PDB entry 5MRF | electron microscopy, 4.97 A resolution (low resolution: residue-level contacts below are approximate; hydrogen-bond / salt-bridge calls are withheld) | chains A and D of the 78 polymer chains in the assembly

Chain A:
Molecule: 21S ribosomal RNA
Source organism: Saccharomyces cerevisiae
Sequence (3296 nucleotides; row label = number of the first residue in the row):
     1 GUAAAAAGUA GAAUAAUAGA UUUGAAAUAU UUAUUAUAUA GAUUUAAAGA GAUAAUCAUG
    61 GAGUAUAAUA AUUAAAUUUA AUAAAUUUAA UAUAACUAUU AAUAGAAUUA GGUUACUAAU
   121 AAAUUAAUAA CAAUUAAUUU UAAAACCUAA AGGUAAACCU UUAUAUUAAU AAUGUUAUUU
   181 UUUAUUAUUU UUAUAAUAAG AAUAAUUAUU AAUAAUAAUA AACUAAGUGA ACUGAAACAU
   241 CUAAGUAACU UAAGGAUAAG AAAUCAACAG AGAUAUUAUG AGUAUUGGUG AGAGAAAAUA
   301 AUAAAGGUCU AAUAAGUAUU AUGUGAAAAA AAUGUAAGAA AAUAGGAUAA CAAAUUCUAA
   361 GACUAAAUAC UAUUAAUAAG UAUAGUAAGU ACCGUAAGGG AAAGUAUGAA AAUGAUUAUU
   421 UUAUAAGCAA UCAUGAAUAU AUUAUAUUAU AUUAAUGAUG UACCUUUUGU AUAAUGGGUC
   481 AGCAAGUAAU UAAUAUUAGU AAAACAAUAA GUUAUAAAUA AAUAGAAUAA UAUAUAUAUA
   541 UAAAAAAAUA UAUUAAAAUA UUUAAUUAAU AUUAAUUGAC CCGAAAGCAA ACGAUCUAAC
   601 UAUGAUAAGA UGGAUAAACG AUCGAACAGG UUGAUGUUGC AAUAUCAUCU GAUUAAUUGU
   661 GGUUAGUAGU GAAAGACAAA UCUGGUUUGC AGAUAGCUGG UUUUCUAUGA AAUAUAUGUA
   721 AGUAUAGCCU UUAUAAAUAA UAAUUAUUAU AUAAUAUUAU AUUAAUAUUA UAUAAAGAAU
   781 GGUACAGCAA UUAAUAUAUA UUAGGGAACU AUUAAAGUUU UAUUAAUAAU AUUAAAUCUC
   841 GAAAUAUUUA AUUAUAUAUA AUAAAGAGUC AGAUUAUGUG CGAUAAGGUA AAUAAUCUAA
   901 AGGGAAACAG CCCAGAUUAA GAUAUAAAGU UCCUAAUAAA UAAUAAGUGA AAUAAAUAUU
   961 AAAAUAUUAU AAUAUAAUCA GUUAAUGGGU UUGACAAUAA CCAUUUUUUA AUGAACAUGU
  1021 AACAAUGCAC UGAUUUAUAA UAAAUAAAAA AAAAUAAUAU UUAAAAUCAA AUAUAUAUAU
  1081 AUUUGUUAAU AGAUAAUAUA CGGAUCUUAA UAAUAAGAAU UAUUUAAUUC CUAAUAUGGA
  1141 AUAUUAUAUU UUUAUAAUAA AAAUAUAAAU ACUGAAUAUC UAAAUAUUAU UAUUACUUUU
  1201 UUUUUAAUAA UAAUAAUAUG GUAAUAGAAC AUUUAAUGAU AAUAUAUAUU AGUUAUUAAU
  1261 UAAUAUAUGU AUUAAUUAAA UAGAGAAUGC UGACAUGAGU AACGAAAAAA AGGUAUAAAC
  1321 CUUUUCACCU AAAACAUAAG GUUUAACUAU AAAAGUACGG CCCCUAAUUA AAUUAAUAAA
  1381 AAUAUAAAUA UAUUUAAGAU GGGAUAAUCU AUAUUAAUAA AAAUUUAUCU UAAAAUAUAU
  1441 AUAUUAUUAA UAAUUAUAUU AAUUAAUUAA UAAUAUAUAU AAUUAUAUUA UAUAUUAUAU
  1501 AUUUUUUAUA UAAUAUAAAC UAAUAAAGAU CAGGAAAUAA UUAAUGUAUA CCGUAAUGUA
  1561 GACCGACUCA GGUAUGUAAG UAGAGAAUAU GAAGGUGAAU UAGAUAAUUA AAGGGAAGGA
  1621 ACUCGGCAAA GAUAGCUCAU AAGUUAGUCA AUAAAGAGUA AUAAGAACAA AGUUGUACAA
  1681 CUGUUUACUA AAAACACCGC ACUUUGCAGA AACGAUAAGU UUAAGUAUAA GGUGUGAACU
  1741 CUGCUCCAUG CUUAAUAUAU AAAUAAAAUU AUUUAACGAU AAUUUAAUUA AAUUUAGGUA
  1801 AAUAGCAGCC UUAUUAUGAG GGUUAUAAUG UAGCGAAAUU CCUUGGCCUA UAAUUGAGGU
  1861 CCCGCAUGAA UGACGUAAUG AUACAACAAC UGUCUCCCCU UUAAGCUAAG UGAAAUUGAA
  1921 AUCGUAGUGA AGAUGCUAUG UACCUUCAGC AAGACGGAAA GACCCUAUGC AGCUUUACUG
  1981 UAAUUAGAUA GAUCGAAUUA UUGUUUAUUA UAUUCAGCAU AUUAAGUAAU CCUAUUAUUA
  2041 GGUAAUCGUU UAGAUAUUAA UGAGAUACUU AUUAUAAUAU AAUGAUAAUU CUAAUCUUAU
  2101 AAAUAAUUAU UAUUAUUAUU AUUAAUAAUA AUAAUAUGCU UUCAAGCAUA GUGAUAAAAC
  2161 AUAUUUAUAU GAUAAUCACU UUACUUAAUA GAUAUAAUUC UUAAGUAAUA UAUAAUAUAU
  2221 AUUUUAUAUA UAUUAUAUAU AAUAUAAGAG ACAAUCUCUA AUUGGUAGUU UUGAUGGGGC
  2281 GUCAUUAUCA GCAAAAGUAU CUGAAUAAGU CCAUAAAUAA AUAUAUAAAA UUAUUGAAUA
  2341 AAAAAAAAAU AAUAUAUAUU AUAUAUAUUA AUUAUAAAUU GAAAUAUGUU UAUAUAAAUU
  2401 UAUAUUUAUU GAAUAUAUUU UAGUAAUAGA UAAAAAUAUG UACAGUAAAA UUGUAAGGAA
  2461 AACAAUAAUA ACUUUCUCCU CUCUCGGUGG GGGUUCACAC CUAUUUUUAA UAGGUGUGAA
  2521 CCCCUCUUCG GGGUUCCGGU UCCCUUUCGG GUCCCGGAAC UUAAAUAAAA AUGGAAAGAA
  2581 UUAAAUUAAU AUAAUGGUAU AACUGUGCGA UAAUUGUAAC ACAAACGAGU GAAACAAGUA
  2641 CGUAAGUAUG GCAUAAUGAA CAAAUAACAC UGAUUGUAAA GGUUAUUGAU AACGAAUAAA
  2701 AGUUACGCUA GGGAUAACAG GGUAAUAUAG CGAAAGAGUA GAUAUUGUAA GCUAUGUUUG
  2761 CCACCUCGAU GUCGACUCAA CAUUUCCUCU UGGUUGUAAA AGCUAAGAAG GGUUUGACUG
  2821 UUCGUCAAUU AAAAUGUUAC GUGAGUUGGG UUAAAUACGA UGUGAAUCAG UAUGGUUCCU
  2881 AUCUGCUGAA GGAAAUAUUA UCAAAUUAAA UCUCAUUAUU AGUACGCAAG GACCAUAAUG
  2941 AAUCAACCCA UGGUGUAUCU AUUGAUAAUA AUAUAAUAUA UUUAAUAAAA AUAAUACUUU
  3001 AUUAAUAUAU UAUCUAUAUU AGUUUAUAUU UUAAUUAUAU AUUAUCAUAG UAGAUAAGCU
  3061 AAGUUGAUAA UAAAUAAAUA UUGAAUACAU AUUAAAUAUG AAGUUGUUUU AAUAAGAUAA
  3121 UUAAUCUGAU AAUUUUAUAC UAAAAUUAAU AAUUAUAGGU UUUAUAUAUU AUUUAUAAAU
  3181 AAAUAUAUUA UAAUAAUAAU AAUUAUUAUU AUUAAUAAAA AAUAUUAAUU AUAAUAUUAA
  3241 UAAAAUACUA AUUUAUCAGU UAUCUAUAUA AUAUCUAAUC UAUUAUUCUA UAUACU
Not modelled in the structure: 1-7, 80-83, 107-109, 129-131, 179-199, 554-559, 757-765, 811-815, 822, 967-1055, 1133-1136, 1153-1159, 1196-1204, 1375-1379, 1419-1422, 1441-1480, 1503-1505, 1538-1539, 2013-2077, 2101-2182, 2189-2197, 2222-2226, 2241-2242, 2277-2280, 2339-2344, 2393-2407, 2479-2572, 2715-2718, 2767-2771, 2985-3001, 3036-3039, 3179-3228, 3294-3296
Bound ions: Mg2+ site 1 near A150 (its only coordinating residue here); Mg2+ site 2: A237, C238; Mg2+ site 3: G245, A327; Mg2+ site 4 near A258 (its only coordinating residue here); Mg2+ site 5 near G280 (its only coordinating residue here); Mg2+ site 6 near U322 (its only coordinating residue here); Mg2+ site 7 near A359 (its only coordinating residue here); Mg2+ site 8 near U364 (its only coordinating residue here); Mg2+ site 9 near G394 (its only coordinating residue here); Mg2+ site 10: A423, U424; Mg2+ site 11 near G427 (its only coordinating residue here); Mg2+ site 12: C464 (shared with 1 residue of chain N); 123 more Mg2+ sites not listed

Chain D:
Protein: uL4m
Source organism: Saccharomyces cerevisiae
UniProt: P51998 (RL4P_YEAST); residue numbers follow UniProt; this construct covers 29-280
Chain sequence (252 residues; numbered 29 to 280; the number before each row is that of its first residue):
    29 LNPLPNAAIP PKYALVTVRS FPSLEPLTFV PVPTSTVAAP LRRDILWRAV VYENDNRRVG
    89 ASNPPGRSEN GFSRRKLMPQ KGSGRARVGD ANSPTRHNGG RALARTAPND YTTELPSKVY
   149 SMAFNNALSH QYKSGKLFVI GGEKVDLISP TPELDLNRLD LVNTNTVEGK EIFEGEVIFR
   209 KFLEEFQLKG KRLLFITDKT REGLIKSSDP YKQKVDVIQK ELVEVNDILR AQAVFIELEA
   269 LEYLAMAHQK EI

Chain A / chain D interface:
Contacting residue pairs - 129 pairs, chain A then chain D:
  A74(A) with Pro238(D)
  A75(A) with Glu204(D); Arg208(D); Pro238(D); Tyr239(D)
  A76(A) with Arg208(D); Lys217(D); Tyr239(D)
  A89(A) with Gln241(D)
  U97(A) with Asn91(D)
  A98(A) with Val87(D); Ala89(D); Ala135(D); Pro136(D)
  U99(A) with Pro136(D)
  U377(A) with Val87(D)
  A378(A) with Val87(D); Ala89(D)
  A379(A) with Asn82(D); Asp83(D); Arg86(D); Val87(D)
  G380(A) with Arg86(D); Ala89(D); Ser90(D)
  U383(A) with His125(D)
  A384(A) with Ser90(D); Asn91(D); Pro92(D); Pro93(D)
  G399(A) with Ser101(D); Arg103(D)
  G400(A) with Phe100(D); Ser101(D)
  A401(A) with Phe100(D); Asn126(D)
  A402(A) with Asn126(D)
  C483(A) with Arg129(D)
  A484(A) with Pro122(D); Thr123(D); Arg129(D)
  A485(A) with Arg129(D); Ala130(D); Leu131(D)
  G486(A) with Leu131(D)
  U487(A) with Leu131(D)
  A488(A) with Arg133(D)
  A489(A) with Asp138(D)
  A498(A) with Arg70(D); Asp72(D); Ile73(D); Arg76(D)
  G499(A) with Arg70(D); Lys146(D); Val147(D); Met150(D)
  U500(A) with Lys146(D)
  C505(A) with Lys146(D)
  A506(A) with Ser145(D)
  U567(A) with Pro144(D)
  A568(A) with Arg76(D); Glu142(D); Leu143(D); Pro144(D)
  A569(A) with Thr141(D); Glu142(D)
  C580(A) with Leu131(D)
  C581(A) with Pro122(D); Thr123(D); Leu131(D)
  C582(A) with Arg95(D); Ser121(D); Pro122(D); Thr123(D)
  G583(A) with Arg95(D); Lys104(D); Gln108(D); Arg115(D); Gly117(D); Asp118(D); Ser121(D)
  A584(A) with Lys104(D); Gln108(D); Val116(D); Gly117(D)
  A585(A) with Lys104(D)
  U687(A) with Arg103(D)
  U688(A) with Ser101(D); Arg103(D)
  G689(A) with Ser101(D); Arg102(D)
  A691(A) with Arg102(D)
  G692(A) with Arg95(D); Ser96(D); Arg102(D)
  A693(A) with Arg102(D)
  U698(A) with Arg115(D)
  A1236(A) with Arg258(D)
  U1237(A) with Arg220(D); Arg258(D)
  G1238(A) with Arg220(D)
  U1277(A) with Trp75(D); Val79(D)
  A1278(A) with Trp75(D)
  A1279(A) with Arg86(D)
  A1280(A) with Arg133(D)
  U1281(A) with Pro92(D); Arg129(D); Arg133(D)
  A1287(A) with Thr123(D)
  U1288(A) with Gly112(D); Arg113(D); Ala114(D)
  G1289(A) with Ala114(D); Thr123(D)
  C1290(A) with Arg113(D); Thr123(D); Arg124(D); His125(D)
  U1291(A) with Arg113(D); His125(D)
  A1959(A) with Gly112(D)
  A1960(A) with Lys109(D); Gly110(D)
  G1961(A) with Lys109(D)
  U2709(A) with Gln108(D); Lys109(D)
  A2710(A) with Gln108(D)
  G2711(A) with Arg115(D)
Other interface residues (no listed pair), chain A (68 interface residues in all): G398, G482, A507, C690
Other interface residues (no listed pair), chain D (65 interface residues in all): Gly88, Asp237, Asn254, Gln260

In short:
68 residues of chain A face 65 of chain D across their interface. The Mg2+ site 2 is built by A237(A) and
C238(A). The Mg2+ site 3 is built by G245(A) and A327(A).
Chain A is 21S ribosomal RNA and chain D is uL4m, both from Saccharomyces cerevisiae; the structure, Structure
of the yeast mitochondrial ribosome - Class C, was determined by electron microscopy together with 5MRC and
5MRE from the same study.
